6X0N - chains a and i of the 23 polymer chains in the assembly; structure by electron microscopy, 10.00 A resolution (very low resolution: no residue pairs are listed; an interface is given only as per-side residue counts).

== Chain a ==
Molecule: Histone H3.2
From: Xenopus laevis
Reference sequence: P84233 (H32_XENLA); residues 1-135 here correspond to UniProt positions 2-136 (UniProt number = residue number + 1)
Amino-acid sequence (135 residues; each row starts with the number of its first residue):
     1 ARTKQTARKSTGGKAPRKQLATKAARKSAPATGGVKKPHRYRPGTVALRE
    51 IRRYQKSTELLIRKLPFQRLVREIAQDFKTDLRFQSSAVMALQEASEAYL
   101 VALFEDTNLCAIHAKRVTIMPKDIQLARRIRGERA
Disordered / not traced: 1-37, 134-135
Construct notes: variant Ala102 (Gly103 in P84233)
Swiss-Prot annotation at these positions:
  - modified residue: Arg2 (Asymmetric dimethylarginine), Thr3 (Phosphothreonine), Lys4 (Allysine), Gln5 (5-glutamyl dopamine), Thr6 (Phosphothreonine), Arg8 (Citrulline), Lys9 (N6,N6,N6-trimethyllysine), Ser10 (ADP-ribosylserine), Thr11 (Phosphothreonine), Lys14 (N6-(2-hydroxyisobutyryl)lysine), Arg17 (Asymmetric dimethylarginine), Lys18 (N6-(2-hydroxyisobutyryl)lysine), Lys23 (N6-(2-hydroxyisobutyryl)lysine), Arg26 (Citrulline), Lys27 (N6,N6,N6-trimethyllysine), Ser28 (ADP-ribosylserine), Lys36 (N6,N6,N6-trimethyllysine), Lys37 (N6-methyllysine), Tyr41 (Phosphotyrosine), Lys56 (N6,N6,N6-trimethyllysine) and 8 more in UniProt
  - lipidation: Cys110 (S-palmitoyl cysteine)

== Chain i ==
Molecule: 167-nt DNA strand
From: synthetic construct
Sequence (167 nucleotides; numbered -83 to 83; the number before each row is that of its first residue; numbers below 1 keep their minus sign (DC-83 is residue -83)):
   -83 CAATACATGCACAGGATGTATATATCTGACACGTGCCTGGAGACTAGGGA
   -33 GTAATCCCCTTGGCGGTTAAAACGCGGGGGACAGCGCGTACGTGCGTTTA
    17 AGCGGTGCTAGAGCTGTCTACGACCAATTGAGCGGCCTCGGCACCGGGAT
    67 TCTCCAGGGCATCATAG
Disordered / not traced: -83 to -77

== Interface between chain a and chain i ==
At this resolution (10 A) residue pairs are not listed: 20 residues of chain a and 14 of chain i lie at the interface.

== In short ==
Chain a and chain i form an interface of 20 and 14 residues respectively.
Chain a is Histone H3.2 (Xenopus laevis) and chain i is a 167-nt DNA strand (synthetic construct); the
structure, Bridging of double-strand DNA break activates PARP2/HPF1 to modify chromatin, was determined by
electron microscopy, deposited together with 6WZ5, 6WZ9, 6X0L and 6X0M.
